8XLS - chains L and 3 of the 17 polymer chains in the assembly; structure by electron microscopy, 2.30 A resolution.

== Chain L ==
Name: Photosystem I reaction center subunit XI
From: Thalassiosira pseudonana CCMP1335
UniProt: A0T0U5 (PSAL_THAPS); residue numbers follow UniProt; this construct covers 1-148
Sequence (148 residues; row label = number of the first residue in the row):
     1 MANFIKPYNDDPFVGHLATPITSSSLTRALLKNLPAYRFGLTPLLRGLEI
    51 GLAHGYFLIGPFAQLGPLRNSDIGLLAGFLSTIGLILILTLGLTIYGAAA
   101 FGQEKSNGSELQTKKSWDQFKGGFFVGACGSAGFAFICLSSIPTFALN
Unresolved in the structure: 1, 148
Metal / ion sites: chlorophyll a Mg near Glu49 (its only coordinating residue here)
Residues lining bound ligands:
  - beta-carotene (BCR), molecule 1: Ile50, His54, Leu89, Gly92, Leu93, Ile95, Tyr96, Phe120, Phe124
  - beta-carotene (BCR), molecule 2: Leu52, Ala53, Tyr56, Phe57, Val126, Gly130, Ser131, Phe134
  - beta-carotene (BCR), molecule 3: Phe62, Ser81, Gly84, Leu85, Ile88
  - chlorophyll a (CLA), molecule 1: Ile5, Leu17, Thr19, Pro20, Ile21
  - chlorophyll a (CLA), molecule 2: His16, Leu17, Thr19, Ile21, Thr22, Thr27, Leu30, Leu31
  - chlorophyll a (CLA), molecule 3: Pro20, Ile21, Ser24, Leu26, Thr27, Leu30, Leu31, Leu34, Pro35, Ala36, Glu49, Ile50, Ala53, His54, Phe57
  - chlorophyll a (CLA), molecule 4: Leu30, Asn33, Leu34, Arg38, Leu41, Glu49, Leu52, Ala53
  - chlorophyll a (CLA), molecule 5: His54, Phe57, Leu58, Leu85, Leu89, Tyr96, Ala99
  - chlorophyll a (CLA), molecule 6: Tyr56, Phe57, Gly60, Pro61, Gln64, Leu65, Cys138, Leu139, Ile142
  - chlorophyll a (CLA), molecule 7: Leu58, Pro61, Phe62, Leu65, Gly66, Pro67, Arg69, Leu85
  - chlorophyll a (CLA), molecule 8: Phe62, Pro67, Leu68, Ala77, Leu80, Ser81, Gly84, Leu87, Ile88, Leu91
  - chlorophyll a (CLA), molecule 9: Leu80, Ile83, Leu87
  - chlorophyll a (CLA), molecule 10: Leu87, Thr90, Leu91, Thr94
  - chlorophyll a (CLA), molecule 11: Ile88, Leu89, Leu91, Gly92, Ile95
  - chlorophyll a (CLA), molecule 12: Pro143, Phe145, Ala146, Leu147
  - Diadinoxanthin (DD6; (3S,3'R,5R,6S,7cis)-7',8'-didehydro-5,6-dihydro-5,6-epoxy-beta,beta-carotene-3,3'-diol), molecule 1: Tyr56, Phe134, Cys138, Ser141, Ile142, Pro143, Phe145
  - Diadinoxanthin (DD6), molecule 2: Leu76, Phe79, Leu80, Val126
  - Chlorophyll c1 (KC1): Leu76, Phe79, Phe136

== Chain 3 ==
Name: Pt17531-like protein
From: Thalassiosira pseudonana CCMP1335
UniProt: B8CEQ3 (B8CEQ3_THAPS); residue numbers follow UniProt; this construct covers 1-196
Sequence (196 residues; row label = number of the first residue in the row):
     1 MKTAILATLAASAAAFAPASISSPSTTQLSAWRDEVVVGITAPVGFFDPL
    51 GLSKGKDDATMAYYREAELKNGRVAMAACLGWYLNAGGVHPAFNSELSND
   101 PLKAMVELPAVGWLQFVLGCGAIEWLGQQIKERPGYVPGDLLGASYWVDN
   151 SDEGWVMYQNKELNNGRLAMLAIVGMVYQDVFVGDYGDMMYKQLVR
Unresolved in the structure: 1-31, 196
Metal / ion sites: chlorophyll a Mg (5 sites), coordinated by Glu68, Asn71, Glu124, Glu162, Asn165; Chlorophyll c1 Mg site 1 near Gln115 (its only coordinating residue here); Chlorophyll c1 Mg site 2 near Asp188 (its only coordinating residue here)
Residues lining bound ligands:
  - Fucoxanthin (A86; (3S,3'S,5R,5'R,6S,6'R,8'R)-3,5'-dihydroxy-8-oxo-6',7'-didehydro-5,5',6,6',7,8-hexahydro-5,6-epoxy-beta,beta-caroten-3'- yl acetate), molecule 1: Lys70, Val74, Ala77, Ala92, Phe93, Asn94, Phe116, Cys120, Ile123, Glu124, Leu141
  - Fucoxanthin (A86), molecule 2: Met76, Cys79, Leu80, Tyr83, Asn165, Leu168, Ala169, Ala172, Met176, Gln179, Gly187, Asp188, Met189, Met190, Tyr191
  - Fucoxanthin (A86), molecule 3: Val174, Val177, Tyr178, Val181, Phe182
  - chlorophyll a (CLA), molecule 1: Trp32, Val36, Val38, Gly39, Ile40, Val44, Gly45, Phe46, Phe47, Asp48, Leu52, Ser53, Met61, Tyr64, Arg65, Ala67, Glu68, Asn71, Arg167, Met170, Leu171, Val174
  - chlorophyll a (CLA), molecule 2: Tyr63, Tyr64, Ala67, Asn71, Val174
  - chlorophyll a (CLA), molecule 3: Tyr63, Glu66, Ala67, Lys70, Asn71, Val74, Phe116, Val117, Cys120, Gly121, Glu124, Gln128
  - chlorophyll a (CLA), molecule 4: Arg73, Met76, Ala77, Gly139, Asp140, Leu141, Leu142, Ala144, Trp155, Tyr158, Gln159, Lys161, Glu162, Asn165
  - chlorophyll a (CLA), molecule 5: Val74, Ala77, Ala78, Leu80, Gly81, Leu84, Asn85, Val89, His90, Pro91, Ala92, Phe93, Leu97, Ala104, Leu108, Trp113, Phe116, Ile123
  - chlorophyll a (CLA), molecule 6: Tyr83, Tyr158, Lys161, Asn165, Leu168, Tyr191
  - chlorophyll a (CLA), molecule 7: Ala122, Ile123, Leu126
  - chlorophyll a (CLA), molecule 8: Ile123, Leu126, Leu141, Leu142, Trp155, Tyr158
  - chlorophyll a (CLA), molecule 9: Leu168, Leu171, Ala172, Val174, Gly175, Tyr178, Gln179, Val183, Met189, Met190
  - Diadinoxanthin (DD6; (3S,3'R,5R,6S,7cis)-7',8'-didehydro-5,6-dihydro-5,6-epoxy-beta,beta-carotene-3,3'-diol), molecule 1: Phe47, Asp48, Pro49, Leu50, Gly51, Leu52, Asn71, Val74, Ala75, Ala78, Trp82, Asn85, Pro101, Leu102, Ala104, Met105, Trp113, Met170, Leu171, Ile173, Val174
  - Diadinoxanthin (DD6), molecule 2: Leu118, Gly121, Ala122, Glu124, Trp125, Gln128
  - Chlorophyll c1 (KC1), molecule 1: Thr41, Ala42, Pro43, Met157, Asn160, Lys161, Asn164, Asn165, Leu168
  - Chlorophyll c1 (KC1), molecule 2: Tyr83, Leu84, Ala86, Gly87, Val89, Met176, Gly187, Asp188, Tyr191, Lys192, Val195
  - Chlorophyll c1 (KC1), molecule 3: Phe93, Leu108, Pro109, Val111, Gly112, Gln115, Phe116, Gly119
Reported in the primary citation:
  - binding site for chlorophyll a: Glu68, Asn71, Glu124, Glu162, Asn165
  - binding site for Chlorophyll c1: Gln115, Asp188

== How chain L and chain 3 interact ==
Residue-residue contacts (27):
  Ala2(L) with Val148(3); Asp152(3)
  Asn3(L) with Trp147(3)
  Phe4(L) with Ala144(3), hydrophobic; Trp147(3), hydrogen bond (backbone-side chain); Val148(3), hydrophobic
  Lys6(L) with Tyr146(3), hydrogen bond (side chain-backbone); Trp147(3)
  Ala18(L) with Trp147(3), hydrogen bond (backbone-side chain)
  Thr19(L) with Trp147(3)
  Pro20(L) with Trp147(3), hydrophobic
  Ser23(L) with Trp147(3)
  Ser24(L) with Leu142(3); Trp147(3)
  Ser25(L) with Ile130(3); Leu141(3); Leu142(3), hydrogen bond (backbone-backbone); Gly143(3)
  Leu26(L) with Ile130(3), hydrophobic; Leu141(3)
  Arg28(L) with Tyr146(3)
  Ala29(L) with Leu126(3), hydrophobic; Ile130(3), hydrophobic
  Leu30(L) with Leu126(3)
  Lys32(L) with Arg133(3)
  Asn33(L) with Trp125(3)
  Phe145(L) with Ala110(3), hydrophobic
Other interface residues (no listed pair), chain L (18 interface residues in all): Ile5
Other interface residues (no listed pair), chain 3 (17 interface residues in all): Val111, Leu114, Gln129, Trp155
From the paper, about this interface:
  - interface residues, chain L: Phe4(L), Lys6(L), Pro20(L), Ser25(L), Leu26(L), Leu30(L)
  - interface residues, chain 3: Leu126(3), Ile130(3), Leu142(3), Tyr146(3), Trp147(3), Val148(3), Trp155(3)

== Overview ==
Chain L and chain 3 form an interface of 18 and 17 residues respectively, with 4 hydrogen bonds. Polar pairs
include Phe4(L)-Trp147(3), Lys6(L)-Tyr146(3) and Ala18(L)-Trp147(3). From the paper: a binding site for
chlorophyll a at Glu68(3), Asn71(3) and Glu124(3) among others; a binding site for Chlorophyll c1 at Gln115(3)
and Asp188(3).
Here chain L is Photosystem I reaction center subunit XI and chain 3 is Pt17531-like protein, both from
Thalassiosira pseudonana CCMP1335. Entry 8XLS (PSI-FCPI of the diatom Thalassiosira pseudonana CCMP1335) was
determined by electron microscopy.
